Entry 8WTP (electron microscopy, 2.82 A resolution); this record covers chains A and B.

== Chain A (and B) ==
Name: ABC transporter G family member 16
From: Arabidopsis thaliana
Notes: chain B of this document is another copy of the same molecule, construct and numbering; everything in this record applies to it too
Reference sequence: Q9M2V7 (AB16G_ARATH); numbering as in UniProt (aligned over 1-736)
Chain sequence (736 residues; row label = number of the first residue in the row):
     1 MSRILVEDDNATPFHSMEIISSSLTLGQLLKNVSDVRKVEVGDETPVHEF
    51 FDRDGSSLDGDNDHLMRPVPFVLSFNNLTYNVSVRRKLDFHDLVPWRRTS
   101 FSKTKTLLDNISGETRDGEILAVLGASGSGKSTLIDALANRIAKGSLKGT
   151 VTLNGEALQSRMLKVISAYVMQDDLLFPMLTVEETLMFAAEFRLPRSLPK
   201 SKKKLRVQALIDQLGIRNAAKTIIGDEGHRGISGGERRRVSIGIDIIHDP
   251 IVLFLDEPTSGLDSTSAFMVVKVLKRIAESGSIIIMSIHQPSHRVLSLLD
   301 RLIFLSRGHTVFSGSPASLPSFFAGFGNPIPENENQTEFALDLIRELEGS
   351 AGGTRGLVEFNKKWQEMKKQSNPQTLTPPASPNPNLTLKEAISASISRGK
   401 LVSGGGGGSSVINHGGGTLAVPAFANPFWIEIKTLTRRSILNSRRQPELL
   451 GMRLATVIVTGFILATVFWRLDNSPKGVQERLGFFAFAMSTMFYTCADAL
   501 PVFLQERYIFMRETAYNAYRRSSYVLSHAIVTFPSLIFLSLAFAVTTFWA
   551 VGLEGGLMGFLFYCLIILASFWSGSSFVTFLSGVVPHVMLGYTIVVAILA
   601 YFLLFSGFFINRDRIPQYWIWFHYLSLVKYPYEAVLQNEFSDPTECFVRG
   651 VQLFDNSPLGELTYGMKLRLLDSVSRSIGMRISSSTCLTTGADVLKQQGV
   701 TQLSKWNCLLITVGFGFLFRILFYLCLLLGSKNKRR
Disordered / not traced: 1-66, 83-103, 372-385, 404-421, 734-736
Cystine bridges: C646-C687
Swiss-Prot annotation at these positions:
  - binding site (ATP): G125 to S132

== Interface between chain A and chain B ==
Residue-residue contacts (110):
  D263(A) - Q290(B)
  S264(A) - Q290(B)
  S264(A) - E338(B)
  T265(A) - Q290(B)
  T265(A) - R345(B)
  Q290(A) - D263(B)
  Q290(A) - S264(B)
  Q290(A) - T265(B)
  H293(A) - H293(B)  hydrogen bond
  H293(A) - N333(B)
  H293(A) - N335(B)
  R294(A) - D342(B)  salt bridge
  N333(A) - H293(B)  hydrogen bond (backbone-side chain)
  N333(A) - N333(B)  hydrogen bond (backbone-side chain)
  N335(A) - H293(B)
  E338(A) - S264(B)
  D342(A) - R294(B)  salt bridge
  T460(A) - Y601(B)  hydrogen bond
  I463(A) - Y601(B)  hydrophobic
  I463(A) - W619(B)  hydrophobic
  L464(A) - L604(B)  hydrophobic
  T466(A) - P616(B)
  T466(A) - Y618(B)  hydrogen bond (backbone-side chain)
  T466(A) - W619(B)  hydrogen bond
  V467(A) - F605(B)  hydrophobic
  V467(A) - I610(B)  hydrophobic
  V467(A) - P616(B)
  V467(A) - W619(B)
  F468(A) - L604(B)  hydrophobic
  F468(A) - I610(B)  hydrophobic
  W469(A) - Y618(B)
  D472(A) - R614(B)  salt bridge
  K476(A) - N611(B)
  K476(A) - D613(B)  salt bridge
  K476(A) - R614(B)
  K476(A) - Q697(B)  hydrogen bond (side chain-backbone)
  G477(A) - R614(B)
  Q479(A) - Q479(B)
  E480(A) - F609(B)
  E480(A) - I610(B)
  E480(A) - R614(B)  salt bridge
  G483(A) - F609(B)
  F487(A) - A600(B)
  F487(A) - L604(B)  hydrophobic
  Y494(A) - T593(B)  hydrogen bond (side chain-backbone)
  Y494(A) - V596(B)  hydrophobic
  Y494(A) - A597(B)
  D498(A) - T593(B)  hydrogen bond
  P501(A) - M589(B)
  V588(A) - M589(B)  hydrophobic
  M589(A) - P501(B)
  M589(A) - V588(B)  hydrophobic
  M589(A) - Y592(B)  hydrophobic
  Y592(A) - M589(B)  hydrophobic
  Y592(A) - Y592(B)  hydrophobic
  Y592(A) - T593(B)
  T593(A) - M452(B)
  T593(A) - Y494(B)  hydrogen bond (backbone-side chain)
  T593(A) - D498(B)  hydrogen bond
  T593(A) - Y592(B)
  V596(A) - Y494(B)  hydrophobic
  V596(A) - V596(B)  hydrophobic
  A597(A) - Y494(B)
  A600(A) - F487(B)
  Y601(A) - T460(B)  hydrogen bond
  Y601(A) - I463(B)  hydrophobic
  L604(A) - L464(B)  hydrophobic
  L604(A) - F468(B)  hydrophobic
  L604(A) - F487(B)  hydrophobic
  F605(A) - V467(B)  hydrophobic
  F608(A) - F608(B)  hydrophobic
  F608(A) - F609(B)  hydrophobic
  F609(A) - E480(B)
  F609(A) - G483(B)
  F609(A) - F608(B)  hydrophobic
  I610(A) - V467(B)  hydrophobic
  I610(A) - F468(B)  hydrophobic
  I610(A) - E480(B)
  N611(A) - K476(B)
  D613(A) - K476(B)  salt bridge
  R614(A) - D472(B)  salt bridge
  R614(A) - K476(B)
  R614(A) - G477(B)
  R614(A) - E480(B)  salt bridge
  P616(A) - T466(B)
  P616(A) - V467(B)
  Y618(A) - T466(B)  hydrogen bond (side chain-backbone)
  Y618(A) - W469(B)
  W619(A) - I463(B)  hydrophobic
  W619(A) - T466(B)  hydrogen bond
  W619(A) - V467(B)
  L653(A) - L659(B)  hydrophobic
  N656(A) - Q697(B)  hydrogen bond (backbone-side chain)
  S657(A) - L653(B)
  P658(A) - L688(B)
  P658(A) - T689(B)
  L659(A) - L653(B)  hydrophobic
  L659(A) - V674(B)  hydrophobic
  L662(A) - I678(B)  hydrophobic
  M666(A) - S677(B)
  M666(A) - I678(B)  hydrophobic
  S673(A) - S673(B)
  V674(A) - L659(B)  hydrophobic
  V674(A) - L670(B)  hydrophobic
  I678(A) - L659(B)  hydrophobic
  I678(A) - L662(B)  hydrophobic
  L688(A) - P658(B)
  T689(A) - P658(B)
  Q697(A) - K476(B)  hydrogen bond (backbone-side chain)
  Q697(A) - N656(B)  hydrogen bond (side chain-backbone)
Interface residues without a listed pair, chain A (70 interface residues in all): H289, E332, E334, R345, M452, V459, S474, F654, L670, S677, D693
Interface residues without a listed pair, chain B (69 interface residues in all): H289, E334, V459, S474, F654, S657, M666, R676

== Overview ==
The interface between chain A and chain B involves 70 residues on one side and 69 on the other; the contacts
include 17 hydrogen bonds and 8 salt bridges. Polar contacts include R294(A)-D342(B), D472(A)-R614(B) and
K476(A)-D613(B).
Chain A and chain B are both ABC transporter G family member 16 (Arabidopsis thaliana); the structure, Cryo-EM
structure of jasmonic acid transporter ABCG16, was determined by electron microscopy (same publication as
8WTM, 8WTN and 8WTO).
